PDB entry 3VDD | X-ray diffraction, 3.20 A resolution | chains A and C of the 4 polymer chains in the assembly

== Chain A ==
Molecule: Protein VP1
Organism: Human rhinovirus 2
UniProtKB: P04936 (POLG_HRV2); residues 1-283 here correspond to UniProt positions 568-850 (UniProt number = residue number + 567)
Sequence (283 residues; each row starts with the number of its first residue):
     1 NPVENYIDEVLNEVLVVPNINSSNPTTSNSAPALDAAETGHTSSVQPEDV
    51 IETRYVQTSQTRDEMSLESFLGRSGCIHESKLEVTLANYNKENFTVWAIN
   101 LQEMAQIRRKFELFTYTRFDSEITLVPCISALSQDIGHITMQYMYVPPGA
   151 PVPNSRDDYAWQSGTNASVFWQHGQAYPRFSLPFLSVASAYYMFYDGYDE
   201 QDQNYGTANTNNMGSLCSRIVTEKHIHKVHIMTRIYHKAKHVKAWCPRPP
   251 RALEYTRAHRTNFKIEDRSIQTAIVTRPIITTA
Disordered / not traced: 1-3
Residues lining bound ligands: bta798 (BT8; 3-ethoxy-6-{2-[1-(6-methylpyridazin-3-yl)piperidin-4-yl]ethoxy}-1,2-benzoxazole): I99, N100, L101, F119, S121, I123, Y143, M144, Y145, A167, S168, V169, F180, L182, L185, Y191, Y192, T207, T210, N211, M213, L216, I235, H237
Curated features (UniProtKB/Swiss-Prot):
  - site: A283 (Cleavage)

== Chain C ==
Molecule: Protein VP3
Organism: Human rhinovirus 2
UniProtKB: P04936 (POLG_HRV2); residues 1-237 here correspond to UniProt positions 331-567 (UniProt number = residue number + 330)
Sequence (237 residues; numbered 1 to 237; the number before each row is that of its first residue):
     1 GLPVFITPGSGQFLTTDDFQSPCALPWYHPTKEISIPGEVKNLVEICQVD
    51 SLVPINNTDTYINSENMYSVVLQSSINAPDKIFSIRTDVASQPLATTLIG
   101 EISSYFTHWTGSLRFSFMFCGTANTTVKLLLAYTPPGIAEPTTRKDAMLG
   151 THVIWDVGLQSTISMVVPWISASHYRNTSPGRSTSGYITCWYQTRLVIPP
   201 QTPPTARLLCFVSGCKDFCLRMARDTNLHLQSGAIAQ
Curated features (UniProtKB/Swiss-Prot):
  - region: I235 to Q237 (Amphipathic alpha-helix)

== Interface between chain A and chain C ==
Residue-residue contacts (176):
  L15(A) - N42(C)
  V17(A) - K216(C)
  V17(A) - D217(C)
  P18(A) - K216(C)
  N19(A) - K216(C)  hydrogen bond (backbone-side chain)
  I20(A) - K216(C)
  I20(A) - D217(C)
  N21(A) - K216(C)
  A33(A) - I163(C)
  A33(A) - S164(C)  hydrogen bond (backbone-backbone)
  L34(A) - Q160(C)
  L34(A) - T162(C)
  L34(A) - I163(C)  hydrophobic
  D35(A) - Q160(C)
  D35(A) - T162(C)  hydrogen bond (backbone-backbone)
  A36(A) - T162(C)
  A37(A) - M118(C)  hydrophobic
  A37(A) - T162(C)  hydrogen bond (backbone-side chain)
  E38(A) - M118(C)
  E38(A) - S161(C)  hydrogen bond
  T42(A) - Q48(C)
  T42(A) - V49(C)
  T42(A) - D50(C)  hydrogen bond (side chain-backbone)
  T42(A) - S213(C)
  S43(A) - D50(C)
  S43(A) - R114(C)  hydrogen bond (backbone-side chain)
  S43(A) - S164(C)  hydrogen bond
  V45(A) - R114(C)  hydrogen bond (backbone-side chain)
  V45(A) - S164(C)
  Q46(A) - R114(C)  hydrogen bond
  Q46(A) - C215(C)
  Q46(A) - K216(C)  hydrogen bond (side chain-backbone)
  P47(A) - S112(C)
  P47(A) - V166(C)  hydrophobic
  E48(A) - K216(C)  salt bridge
  V50(A) - V166(C)  hydrophobic
  I51(A) - P168(C)  hydrophobic
  Q60(A) - T110(C)
  Q60(A) - Y175(C)
  Q60(A) - D217(C)
  T61(A) - C219(C)  hydrogen bond (backbone-side chain)
  R62(A) - N42(C)  hydrogen bond (backbone-side chain)
  R62(A) - V44(C)
  R62(A) - Q48(C)
  R62(A) - K216(C)  hydrogen bond (side chain-backbone)
  R62(A) - F218(C)  hydrogen bond (side chain-backbone)
  E64(A) - R221(C)
  E64(A) - M222(C)  hydrogen bond (side chain-backbone)
  E64(A) - A223(C)  hydrogen bond (side chain-backbone)
  M65(A) - N42(C)
  M65(A) - L43(C)  hydrogen bond (backbone-backbone)
  M65(A) - V44(C)  hydrophobic
  M65(A) - C219(C)  hydrophobic
  M65(A) - L220(C)
  S66(A) - K41(C)
  S66(A) - N42(C)
  L67(A) - V40(C)
  L67(A) - K41(C)  hydrogen bond (backbone-backbone)
  F70(A) - L43(C)  hydrophobic
  F70(A) - Y105(C)  hydrophobic
  R73(A) - A223(C)
  S74(A) - F13(C)
  S74(A) - T15(C)  hydrogen bond (side chain-backbone)
  Q102(A) - I235(C)
  E103(A) - Q231(C)
  E103(A) - I235(C)
  E103(A) - Q237(C)
  M104(A) - Q231(C)
  A105(A) - H229(C)
  A105(A) - Q231(C)  hydrogen bond (backbone-side chain)
  A105(A) - I235(C)
  Q106(A) - D225(C)  hydrogen bond
  R109(A) - E101(C)  salt bridge
  R109(A) - Y105(C)  hydrogen bond
  R109(A) - T226(C)
  R109(A) - H229(C)
  K110(A) - Y105(C)
  F114(A) - V40(C)  hydrophobic
  F114(A) - L43(C)  hydrophobic
  R118(A) - T31(C)  hydrogen bond (side chain-backbone)
  R118(A) - E33(C)  salt bridge
  E122(A) - F19(C)
  T124(A) - F13(C)
  V126(A) - F13(C)  hydrophobic
  A167(A) - A24(C)
  Y177(A) - G11(C)
  Y177(A) - F13(C)
  R179(A) - F13(C)
  R179(A) - D17(C)  salt bridge
  R179(A) - S21(C)
  F180(A) - P22(C)
  F180(A) - A24(C)  hydrophobic
  S181(A) - S21(C)  hydrogen bond
  S181(A) - P22(C)  hydrogen bond (backbone-backbone)
  S181(A) - C23(C)
  S181(A) - A24(C)  hydrogen bond (backbone-backbone)
  P183(A) - C23(C)
  P183(A) - L25(C)
  P183(A) - Y28(C)  hydrophobic
  F184(A) - Y28(C)  hydrogen bond (backbone-side chain)
  F184(A) - P30(C)
  L185(A) - L25(C)  hydrophobic
  L185(A) - Y28(C)
  S186(A) - Y28(C)
  S186(A) - T31(C)  hydrogen bond (backbone-side chain)
  V187(A) - T31(C)
  A188(A) - T31(C)  hydrogen bond (backbone-side chain)
  S189(A) - K32(C)  hydrogen bond (side chain-backbone)
  S189(A) - E33(C)
  S189(A) - I34(C)
  Y236(A) - F13(C)  hydrophobic
  K238(A) - D17(C)  salt bridge
  K238(A) - D18(C)
  K240(A) - S21(C)  hydrogen bond
  K243(A) - E33(C)
  K243(A) - E39(C)  salt bridge
  K243(A) - K41(C)
  A244(A) - E39(C)
  A244(A) - V40(C)  hydrogen bond (backbone-backbone)
  W245(A) - I36(C)  hydrogen bond (side chain-backbone)
  W245(A) - P37(C)
  W245(A) - G38(C)
  W245(A) - E39(C)
  C246(A) - P37(C)
  C246(A) - G38(C)  hydrogen bond (backbone-backbone)
  P247(A) - V40(C)
  P247(A) - I46(C)  hydrophobic
  P250(A) - E101(C)
  R251(A) - H229(C)
  L253(A) - H229(C)  hydrogen bond (backbone-side chain)
  E254(A) - H229(C)
  E254(A) - L230(C)
  E254(A) - S232(C)  hydrogen bond (side chain-backbone)
  E254(A) - G233(C)
  Y255(A) - H229(C)
  Y255(A) - I235(C)  hydrophobic
  T256(A) - I235(C)
  T256(A) - A236(C)  hydrogen bond (backbone-backbone)
  R257(A) - I235(C)
  R257(A) - A236(C)
  A258(A) - I235(C)
  A258(A) - A236(C)  hydrogen bond (backbone-backbone)
  I270(A) - N63(C)  hydrogen bond (backbone-side chain)
  T272(A) - N63(C)
  A273(A) - Q92(C)  hydrogen bond (backbone-side chain)
  A273(A) - L228(C)
  I274(A) - I62(C)  hydrophobic
  I274(A) - M67(C)  hydrophobic
  I274(A) - Q92(C)
  I274(A) - T96(C)
  V275(A) - N57(C)  hydrogen bond (backbone-side chain)
  V275(A) - Q92(C)
  T276(A) - N57(C)
  T276(A) - T58(C)
  T276(A) - D59(C)  hydrogen bond
  R277(A) - I55(C)  hydrogen bond (side chain-backbone)
  R277(A) - N57(C)  hydrogen bond (backbone-backbone)
  R277(A) - T58(C)
  R277(A) - D59(C)
  R277(A) - S84(C)  hydrogen bond (side chain-backbone)
  R277(A) - I85(C)
  I280(A) - I55(C)
  I280(A) - N56(C)
  I280(A) - T58(C)
  I280(A) - I82(C)
  I280(A) - F83(C)
  I280(A) - S84(C)  hydrogen bond (backbone-backbone)
  T281(A) - K81(C)
  T281(A) - I82(C)
  T281(A) - S84(C)
  T281(A) - E140(C)
  T282(A) - S84(C)
  T282(A) - E140(C)
  A283(A) - S84(C)
  A283(A) - R86(C)  hydrogen bond (backbone-side chain)
  A283(A) - E140(C)  hydrogen bond (backbone-side chain)
Other interface residues (no listed pair), chain A (89 interface residues in all): S44, W97, R108, A176, L182, R268, P278, I279
Other interface residues (no listed pair), chain C (90 interface residues in all): Q12, T16, P54, F106, S116, Y187, F211, A234

== Overview ==
89 residues of chain A face 90 of chain C across their interface, with 49 hydrogen bonds and 6 salt bridges.
Polar contacts include E48(A)-K216(C), R109(A)-E101(C) and R118(A)-E33(C). Bound to chain A: bta798.
Chain A is Protein VP1 and chain C is Protein VP3, both from Human rhinovirus 2; the structure, Structure of
HRV2 capsid complexed with antiviral compound BTA798, was determined by X-ray diffraction.
